Entry 7V3U (electron microscopy, 3.20 A resolution); this record covers chains B and E of the 12 polymer chains in the assembly.

Chain B:
Name: DNA replication licensing factor MCM2
Source organism: Saccharomyces cerevisiae S288C
Notes: EC 3.6.4.12
UniProt: P29469 (MCM2_YEAST); numbering as in UniProt (aligned over 1-868)
Sequence (868 residues; row label = number of the first residue in the row):
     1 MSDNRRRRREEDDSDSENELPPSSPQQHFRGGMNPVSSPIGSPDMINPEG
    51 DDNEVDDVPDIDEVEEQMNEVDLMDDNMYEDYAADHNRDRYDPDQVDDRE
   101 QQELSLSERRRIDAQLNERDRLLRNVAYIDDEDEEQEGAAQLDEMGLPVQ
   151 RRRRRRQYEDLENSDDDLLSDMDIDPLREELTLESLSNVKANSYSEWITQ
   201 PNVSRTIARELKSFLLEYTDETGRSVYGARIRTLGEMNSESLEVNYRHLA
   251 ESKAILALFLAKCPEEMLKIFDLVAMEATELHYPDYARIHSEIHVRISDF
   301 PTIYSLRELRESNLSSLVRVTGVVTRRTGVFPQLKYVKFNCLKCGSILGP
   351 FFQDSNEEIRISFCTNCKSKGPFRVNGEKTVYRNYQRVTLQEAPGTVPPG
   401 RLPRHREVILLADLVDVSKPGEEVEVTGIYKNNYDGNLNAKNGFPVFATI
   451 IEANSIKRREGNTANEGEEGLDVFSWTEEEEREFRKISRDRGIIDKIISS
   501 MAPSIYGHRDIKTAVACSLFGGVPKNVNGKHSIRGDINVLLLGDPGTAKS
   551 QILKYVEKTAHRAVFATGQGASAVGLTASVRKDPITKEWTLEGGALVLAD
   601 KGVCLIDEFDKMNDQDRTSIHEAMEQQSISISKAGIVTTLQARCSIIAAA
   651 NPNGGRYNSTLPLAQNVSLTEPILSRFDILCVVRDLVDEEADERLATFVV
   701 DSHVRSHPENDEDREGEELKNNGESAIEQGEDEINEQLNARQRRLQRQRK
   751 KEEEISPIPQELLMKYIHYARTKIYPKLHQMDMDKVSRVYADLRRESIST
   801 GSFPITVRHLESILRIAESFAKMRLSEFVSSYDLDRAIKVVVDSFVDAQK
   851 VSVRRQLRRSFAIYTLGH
Disordered / not traced: 1-180, 460-472, 711-755, 867-868
Bound ions: Zn2+: C341, C344, C364, C367; Mg2+: S550 (together with ATP-gamma-S)
Residues lining bound ligands:
  - ATP-gamma-S (AGS; phosphothiophosphoric acid-adenylate ester), molecule 1: S504, I505, Y506, H508, P545, G546, T547, A548, K549, S550, Q551, N651, L695, F698, V699
  - ATP-gamma-S (AGS), molecule 2: H531, I533, S675, R676, V807, R808, E811
Curated features (UniProtKB/Swiss-Prot):
  - zinc finger: C341 to C367 (C4-type)
  - motif: S675 to D678 (Arginine finger)
  - binding site (ATP): G543 to S550
  - modified residue (Phosphoserine): S14, S16, S23, S164, S170
  - natural variant: E392 (E392K: In allele MCM2-1)
  - mutagenesis: C364 (C364Y/F/S/H: Loss of activity), C367 (C367Y/F/S/H: Loss of activity), K549 (K549A: Reduces MCM2-7 complex helicase activity. Abolishes MCM2-7 complex helicase activity; when associated with MCM5 A-422. Reduces MCM2-7 complex helicase activity; when associated with MCM3 A-415), R676 (R676A: Loss of MCM2-7 complex helicase activity)

Chain E:
Name: Minichromosome maintenance protein 5
Source organism: Saccharomyces cerevisiae S288C
Notes: EC 3.6.4.12
UniProt: P29496 (MCM5_YEAST); numbering as in UniProt (aligned over 1-775)
Sequence (775 residues; row label = number of the first residue in the row):
     1 MSFDRPEIYSAPVLQGESPNDDDNTEIIKSFKNFILEFRLDSQFIYRDQL
    51 RNNILVKNYSLTVNMEHLIGYNEDIYKKLSDEPSDIIPLFETAITQVAKR
   101 ISILSRAQSANNNDKDPENTSMDTDSLLLNSLPTFQLILNSNANQIPLRD
   151 LDSEHVSKIVRLSGIIISTSVLSSRATYLSIMCRNCRHTTSITINNFNSI
   201 TGNTVSLPRSCLSTIESESSMANESNIGDESTKKNCGPDPYIIIHESSKF
   251 IDQQFLKLQEIPELVPVGEMPRNLTMTCDRYLTNKVIPGTRVTIVGIYSI
   301 YNSKNGAGSGRSGGGNGGSGVAIRTPYIKILGIQSDVETSSIWNSVTMFT
   351 EEEEEEFLQLSRNPKLYEILTNSIAPSIFGNEDIKKAIVCLLMGGSKKIL
   401 PDGMRLRGDINVLLLGDPGTAKSQLLKFVEKVSPIAVYTSGKGSSAAGLT
   451 ASVQRDPMTREFYLEGGAMVLADGGVVCIDEFDKMRDEDRVAIHEAMEQQ
   501 TISIAKAGITTVLNSRTSVLAAANPIYGRYDDLKSPGDNIDFQTTILSRF
   551 DMIFIVKDDHNEERDISIANHVINIHTGNANAMQNQQEENGSEISIEKMK
   601 RYITYCRLKCAPRLSPQAAEKLSSNFVTIRKQLLINELESTERSSIPITI
   651 RQLEAIIRITESLAKLELSPIAQERHVDEAIRLFQASTMDAASQDPIGGL
   701 NQASGTSLSEIRRFEQELKRRLPIGWSTSYQTLRREFVDTHRFSQLALDK
   751 ALYALEKHETIQLRHQGQNIYRSGV
Disordered / not traced: 1, 111-128, 224-232, 305-318, 701-775
Bound ions: Zn2+: C183, C186, C211, C236; Mg2+: S423 (together with ATP-gamma-S)
Residues lining bound ligands:
  - ADP (adenosine-5'-diphosphate): L406, E498, I650, R651, E654
  - ATP-gamma-S (AGS; phosphothiophosphoric acid-adenylate ester): S377, I378, F379, P418, G419, T420, A421, K422, S423, Q424, D480, E481, N524, I568, V572
Curated features (UniProtKB/Swiss-Prot):
  - motif: S548 to D551 (Arginine finger)
  - binding site (ATP): G416 to S423
  - mutagenesis: K422 (K422A: Loss of MCM2-7 complex helicase activity)

How chain B and chain E interact:
Residue-residue contacts (143):
  R327(B) - E269(E)  salt bridge
  T328(B) - R272(E)
  G329(B) - R272(E)
  F331(B) - I323(E)  hydrophobic
  F331(B) - R324(E)
  F331(B) - P326(E)
  P332(B) - I300(E)  hydrophobic
  P332(B) - I323(E)
  P332(B) - R324(E)  hydrogen bond (backbone-backbone)
  P332(B) - P326(E)
  Q333(B) - A322(E)
  L334(B) - A322(E)
  L334(B) - R324(E)
  Q353(B) - A322(E)
  S355(B) - V321(E)
  N356(B) - V321(E)
  E357(B) - V321(E)
  E358(B) - V321(E)
  E358(B) - A322(E)
  G377(B) - S157(E)
  E378(B) - S84(E)  hydrogen bond
  E378(B) - D85(E)
  E378(B) - S157(E)  hydrogen bond (backbone-side chain)
  K379(B) - E82(E)  salt bridge
  K379(B) - D85(E)  salt bridge
  Y382(B) - S153(E)  hydrogen bond (backbone-side chain)
  Y382(B) - V156(E)  hydrophobic
  Y382(B) - I300(E)
  R383(B) - S153(E)
  N384(B) - D152(E)
  N384(B) - S153(E)  hydrogen bond (side chain-backbone)
  Y385(B) - I323(E)  hydrophobic
  R387(B) - S319(E)  hydrogen bond
  D416(B) - R149(E)
  D416(B) - R272(E)  salt bridge
  P420(B) - E269(E)
  K525(B) - H576(E)
  V527(B) - S377(E)
  V527(B) - N581(E)
  N528(B) - N581(E)
  N528(B) - Q584(E)  hydrogen bond
  N528(B) - N585(E)
  N528(B) - E588(E)  hydrogen bond
  G529(B) - K431(E)
  K530(B) - P376(E)
  K530(B) - F428(E)
  K530(B) - K431(E)
  K530(B) - E588(E)  salt bridge
  H531(B) - S377(E)
  H531(B) - Q424(E)  hydrogen bond
  S532(B) - Q424(E)  hydrogen bond (backbone-side chain)
  I533(B) - H576(E)
  R562(B) - E263(E)  hydrogen bond (side chain-backbone)
  R562(B) - V265(E)  hydrogen bond (side chain-backbone)
  R562(B) - P266(E)
  V564(B) - V267(E)  hydrophobic
  T577(B) - S445(E)
  A578(B) - S445(E)
  A578(B) - A446(E)
  E588(B) - N273(E)
  W589(B) - I167(E)  hydrophobic
  W589(B) - N273(E)
  W589(B) - P457(E)  hydrophobic
  W589(B) - M458(E)
  T590(B) - Q259(E)
  T590(B) - M270(E)
  T590(B) - P271(E)
  L591(B) - I165(E)  hydrophobic
  L591(B) - Q259(E)  hydrogen bond (backbone-side chain)
  E592(B) - M270(E)
  E592(B) - P271(E)
  V597(B) - E263(E)
  L598(B) - P262(E)
  L598(B) - E263(E)
  L598(B) - V265(E)
  L598(B) - V267(E)  hydrophobic
  D600(B) - E263(E)
  D614(B) - K442(E)
  D614(B) - R486(E)  salt bridge
  T618(B) - K442(E)
  S619(B) - S445(E)  hydrogen bond
  H621(B) - E481(E)
  E622(B) - S444(E)  hydrogen bond
  E622(B) - S445(E)  hydrogen bond (side chain-backbone)
  E625(B) - K427(E)
  E625(B) - Y438(E)
  Q626(B) - E430(E)
  Q626(B) - Y438(E)
  I629(B) - S445(E)
  S630(B) - S444(E)
  S630(B) - A446(E)
  S630(B) - A447(E)  hydrogen bond (backbone-backbone)
  I631(B) - A446(E)  hydrophobic
  S632(B) - A446(E)
  S632(B) - A447(E)
  S632(B) - E465(E)
  S632(B) - L471(E)
  K633(B) - A446(E)  hydrogen bond (side chain-backbone)
  K633(B) - E465(E)  hydrogen bond (backbone-side chain)
  A634(B) - Y463(E)
  A634(B) - E465(E)  hydrogen bond (backbone-side chain)
  G635(B) - P288(E)
  G635(B) - Y463(E)
  G635(B) - E465(E)  hydrogen bond (backbone-side chain)
  I636(B) - I167(E)
  I636(B) - G289(E)
  V637(B) - P288(E)
  V637(B) - L471(E)  hydrophobic
  T638(B) - G289(E)  hydrogen bond (side chain-backbone)
  T639(B) - R291(E)
  L640(B) - E263(E)
  L640(B) - R291(E)
  Q641(B) - E263(E)  hydrogen bond (backbone-side chain)
  Q641(B) - R291(E)
  P672(B) - E481(E)
  K777(B) - T577(E)
  L778(B) - T577(E)
  H779(B) - T577(E)
  M783(B) - N570(E)
  M783(B) - I573(E)  hydrophobic
  M783(B) - N574(E)
  V786(B) - I573(E)  hydrophobic
  S787(B) - I566(E)
  S787(B) - N570(E)
  S787(B) - I573(E)
  Y790(B) - D565(E)
  Y790(B) - A569(E)  hydrophobic
  A791(B) - D565(E)
  A791(B) - I566(E)  hydrophobic
  R794(B) - H560(E)  hydrogen bond
  R794(B) - D565(E)
  I798(B) - H560(E)
  P804(B) - R529(E)
  T806(B) - P418(E)
  T806(B) - G419(E)
  V807(B) - I568(E)  hydrophobic
  V807(B) - V572(E)  hydrophobic
  R808(B) - G419(E)
  L810(B) - A569(E)  hydrophobic
  L810(B) - V572(E)  hydrophobic
  E811(B) - V572(E)
  E811(B) - H576(E)  salt bridge
  L814(B) - H576(E)
Other interface residues (no listed pair), chain B (89 interface residues in all): V330, V375, Q386, L576, G593, Q615, Q780, R788, E818
Other interface residues (no listed pair), chain E (85 interface residues in all): L151, K257, L264, G268, Y298, G320, I378, S423, S440, G466, D558, I575, N579, A580, I594, I596

Overview:
89 residues of chain B face 85 of chain E across their interface, with 24 hydrogen bonds and 7 salt bridges.
Polar contacts include R327(B)-E269(E), K379(B)-E82(E) and K379(B)-D85(E). One ATP-gamma-S molecule is bound
between chain B and chain E. Ligands of chain B: ATP-gamma-S.
Here chain B is DNA replication licensing factor MCM2 and chain E is Minichromosome maintenance protein 5,
both from Saccharomyces cerevisiae S288C. Entry 7V3U (Cryo-EM structure of MCM double hexamer with structured
Mcm4-NSD) was determined by electron microscopy together with 7V3V and 7W8G from the same study.
